8ZQ9 - chains A and B; structure by electron microscopy, 2.87 A resolution.

[Chain A]
Molecule: 159-nt RNA strand
Sequence (159 nucleotides; each row starts with the number of its first residue; numbers below 1 keep their minus sign (G-1 is residue -1)):
    -1 GGUUCGAAAUUAGGUGCGCUUCGCGUUACAGUUAAGGCUCUGAAAAGAGC
    49 CUUAAUUGUAAAACGCCUAUACAGUGAAGGGAUAUACGCUUGGGUUUGUC
    99 CAGCCUGAGCCUCUAUGCCAGAAAUGGCGCCUUCAUCGUGGGUUAGGACA
   149 UUUAAUUUU
Unresolved in the structure: -1 to 14, 40-43, 118-123, 150-157

[Chain B]
Molecule: a protein
Amino-acid sequence (747 residues; each row starts with the number of its first residue):
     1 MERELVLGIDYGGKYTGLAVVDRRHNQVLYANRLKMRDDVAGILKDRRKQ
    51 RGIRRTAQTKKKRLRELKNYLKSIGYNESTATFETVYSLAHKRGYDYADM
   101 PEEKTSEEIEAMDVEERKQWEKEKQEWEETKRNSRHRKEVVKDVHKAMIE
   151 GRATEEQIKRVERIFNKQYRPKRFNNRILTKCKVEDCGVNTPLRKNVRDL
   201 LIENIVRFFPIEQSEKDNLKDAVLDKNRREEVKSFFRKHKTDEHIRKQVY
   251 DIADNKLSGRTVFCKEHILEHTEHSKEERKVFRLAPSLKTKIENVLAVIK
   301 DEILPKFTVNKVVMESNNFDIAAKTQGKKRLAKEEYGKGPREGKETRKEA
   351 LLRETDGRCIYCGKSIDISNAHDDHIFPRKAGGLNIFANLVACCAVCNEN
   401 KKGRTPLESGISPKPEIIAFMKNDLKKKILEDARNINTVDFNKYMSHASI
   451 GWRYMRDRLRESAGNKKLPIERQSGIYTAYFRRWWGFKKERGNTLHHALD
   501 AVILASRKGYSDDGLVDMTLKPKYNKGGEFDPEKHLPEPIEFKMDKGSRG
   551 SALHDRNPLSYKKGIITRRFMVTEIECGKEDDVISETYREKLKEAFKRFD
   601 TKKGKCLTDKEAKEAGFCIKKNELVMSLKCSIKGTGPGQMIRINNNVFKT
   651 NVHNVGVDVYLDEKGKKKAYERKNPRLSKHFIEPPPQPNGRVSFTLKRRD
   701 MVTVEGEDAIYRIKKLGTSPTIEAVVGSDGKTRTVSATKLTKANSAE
Unresolved in the structure: 1-2, 100-115, 276-280, 319-442, 463-467, 512-514, 521-556, 601-609, 634-747
Bound ions: Zn2+: Cys182, Cys187, Cys264, His267
What the authors report for this chain:
  - mutagenesis - D10A/H375A: abolished catalytic activity
  - catalytic residues: Asp10, His375

[Chain A / chain B interface]
Residue-residue contacts (162):
  C15(A) - Leu44(B)  phosphate contact
  C15(A) - Arg48(B)  phosphate contact
  C15(A) - Arg283(B)  base contact
  C15(A) - Leu284(B)  hydrogen bond to the base
  C15(A) - Pro286(B)  sugar contact
  G16(A) - Leu44(B)  phosphate contact
  G16(A) - Arg47(B)  salt bridge to the phosphate
  G16(A) - Arg48(B)  salt bridge to the phosphate
  G16(A) - Arg51(B)  salt bridge to the phosphate
  G16(A) - Phe174(B)  base contact
  G16(A) - Arg177(B)  base contact
  G16(A) - Ile178(B)  base contact
  C17(A) - Arg51(B)  salt bridge to the phosphate
  C17(A) - Arg55(B)  salt bridge to the phosphate
  C17(A) - Pro171(B)  hydrogen bond to the sugar
  C17(A) - Lys172(B)  sugar contact
  C17(A) - Arg173(B)  hydrogen bond to the sugar
  C17(A) - Phe174(B)  base contact
  C17(A) - Arg177(B)  sugar contact
  U18(A) - Arg55(B)  salt bridge to the phosphate
  U18(A) - Gln168(B)  hydrogen bond to the phosphate
  U18(A) - Arg170(B)  salt bridge to the phosphate
  U18(A) - Pro171(B)  sugar contact
  U18(A) - Lys172(B)  sugar contact
  U19(A) - Thr56(B)  base contact
  U19(A) - Thr59(B)  hydrogen bond to the phosphate
  U19(A) - Arg93(B)  hydrogen bond to the phosphate
  U19(A) - Asp99(B)  hydrogen bond to the sugar
  U19(A) - Gln168(B)  hydrogen bond to the phosphate
  U19(A) - Arg170(B)  phosphate contact
  C20(A) - Thr56(B)  phosphate contact
  C20(A) - Lys60(B)  salt bridge to the phosphate
  C20(A) - Arg93(B)  salt bridge to the phosphate
  C20(A) - Gly94(B)  hydrogen bond to the phosphate
  C20(A) - Tyr95(B)  sugar contact
  C20(A) - Asp99(B)  sugar contact
  C20(A) - Thr130(B)  hydrogen bond to the base
  C20(A) - Ser134(B)  sugar contact
  G21(A) - Ile53(B)  base contact
  G21(A) - Lys92(B)  phosphate contact
  G21(A) - Arg93(B)  hydrogen bond to the phosphate
  G21(A) - Gly94(B)  hydrogen bond to the phosphate
  G21(A) - Glu126(B)  hydrogen bond to the base
  G21(A) - Thr130(B)  sugar contact
  G21(A) - Asn133(B)  sugar contact
  G21(A) - Ser134(B)  phosphate contact
  C22(A) - Lys92(B)  salt bridge to the phosphate
  C22(A) - Glu129(B)  sugar contact
  C22(A) - Asn133(B)  sugar contact
  G23(A) - Asn557(B)  hydrogen bond to the base
  G23(A) - Met571(B)  sugar contact
  G23(A) - Lys620(B)  salt bridge to the phosphate
  G23(A) - Ser627(B)  phosphate contact
  U24(A) - Pro558(B)  hydrogen bond to the sugar
  U24(A) - Arg568(B)  sugar contact
  U24(A) - Arg569(B)  salt bridge to the phosphate
  U24(A) - Ser627(B)  hydrogen bond to the phosphate
  U25(A) - Pro558(B)  sugar contact
  U25(A) - Leu559(B)  sugar contact
  U25(A) - Ser560(B)  phosphate contact
  U25(A) - Thr567(B)  phosphate contact
  U25(A) - Arg568(B)  phosphate contact
  U25(A) - Arg569(B)  salt bridge to the phosphate
  A26(A) - Ser560(B)  hydrogen bond to the phosphate
  A26(A) - Tyr561(B)  phosphate contact
  A26(A) - Lys562(B)  phosphate contact
  C27(A) - Lys562(B)  salt bridge to the phosphate
  C49(A) - Lys563(B)  phosphate contact
  U50(A) - Lys563(B)  salt bridge to the phosphate
  U51(A) - Ile584(B)  phosphate contact
  U51(A) - Ser585(B)  hydrogen bond to the sugar
  U51(A) - Tyr588(B)  sugar contact
  U51(A) - Lys629(B)  salt bridge to the phosphate
  A52(A) - Arg569(B)  salt bridge to the phosphate
  A52(A) - Tyr588(B)  hydrogen bond to the sugar
  A52(A) - Met626(B)  phosphate contact
  A52(A) - Ser627(B)  sugar contact
  A52(A) - Leu628(B)  phosphate contact
  A52(A) - Lys629(B)  hydrogen bond to the phosphate
  A53(A) - Arg569(B)  salt bridge to the phosphate
  A53(A) - Ile619(B)  sugar contact
  A53(A) - Lys620(B)  phosphate contact
  A53(A) - Met626(B)  phosphate contact
  A53(A) - Ser627(B)  hydrogen bond to the phosphate
  U54(A) - Lys620(B)  phosphate contact
  U54(A) - Lys621(B)  hydrogen bond to the phosphate
  U55(A) - Lys621(B)  phosphate contact
  G56(A) - Ser88(B)  phosphate contact
  U57(A) - Tyr87(B)  phosphate contact
  U57(A) - Ser88(B)  hydrogen bond to the phosphate
  U57(A) - His91(B)  salt bridge to the phosphate
  A58(A) - Leu64(B)  phosphate contact
  A58(A) - Lys68(B)  salt bridge to the phosphate
  A58(A) - Tyr87(B)  hydrogen bond to the phosphate
  A58(A) - His91(B)  salt bridge to the phosphate
  A59(A) - Lys61(B)  phosphate contact
  A60(A) - Lys61(B)  salt bridge to the phosphate
  A61(A) - Arg54(B)  phosphate contact
  A71(A) - Glu66(B)  hydrogen bond to the sugar
  A71(A) - Lys167(B)  phosphate contact
  G72(A) - Glu66(B)  sugar contact
  G72(A) - Arg160(B)  hydrogen bond to the sugar
  G72(A) - Lys167(B)  salt bridge to the phosphate
  U73(A) - Arg160(B)  sugar contact
  U73(A) - Arg163(B)  salt bridge to the phosphate
  G74(A) - Arg163(B)  salt bridge to the phosphate
  C85(A) - Arg173(B)  salt bridge to the phosphate
  C85(A) - Phe174(B)  hydrogen bond to the base
  C85(A) - Asn175(B)  hydrogen bond to the base
  C85(A) - Asn176(B)  hydrogen bond to the base
  C85(A) - Arg177(B)  base contact
  G86(A) - Asn176(B)  sugar contact
  G86(A) - Leu179(B)  phosphate contact
  G86(A) - Asn190(B)  hydrogen bond to the phosphate
  C87(A) - Leu179(B)  phosphate contact
  C87(A) - Lys181(B)  salt bridge to the phosphate
  C87(A) - Asn190(B)  phosphate contact
  C102(A) - Arg55(B)  hydrogen bond to the sugar
  C102(A) - Arg177(B)  salt bridge to the phosphate
  C103(A) - Arg173(B)  salt bridge to the phosphate
  C103(A) - Arg177(B)  salt bridge to the phosphate
  U104(A) - Arg173(B)  salt bridge to the phosphate
  C111(A) - Val189(B)  sugar contact
  C111(A) - Asn190(B)  hydrogen bond to the sugar
  U112(A) - Asn176(B)  hydrogen bond to the base
  U112(A) - Asn190(B)  hydrogen bond to the sugar
  U112(A) - Thr191(B)  sugar contact
  U112(A) - Pro192(B)  phosphate contact
  U112(A) - Leu193(B)  phosphate contact
  U112(A) - Arg260(B)  hydrogen bond to the sugar
  U112(A) - Lys265(B)  phosphate contact
  A113(A) - Asn176(B)  hydrogen bond to the sugar
  A113(A) - Pro192(B)  phosphate contact
  A113(A) - Leu193(B)  hydrogen bond to the phosphate
  A113(A) - Asn196(B)  phosphate contact
  U114(A) - Asn175(B)  phosphate contact
  U114(A) - Leu193(B)  phosphate contact
  U114(A) - Asn196(B)  phosphate contact
  G115(A) - Asn175(B)  sugar contact
  G138(A) - Arg65(B)  hydrogen bond to the phosphate
  G139(A) - Lys62(B)  phosphate contact
  G139(A) - Arg65(B)  salt bridge to the phosphate
  G140(A) - Lys62(B)  salt bridge to the phosphate
  G140(A) - Arg170(B)  salt bridge to the phosphate
  U141(A) - Arg55(B)  salt bridge to the phosphate
  U141(A) - Arg170(B)  salt bridge to the phosphate
  U142(A) - Arg47(B)  salt bridge to the phosphate
  U142(A) - Arg51(B)  phosphate contact
  U142(A) - Arg54(B)  salt bridge to the phosphate
  U142(A) - Arg55(B)  salt bridge to the phosphate
  U142(A) - Gln58(B)  hydrogen bond to the base
  A143(A) - Arg47(B)  salt bridge to the phosphate
  A143(A) - Arg54(B)  salt bridge to the phosphate
  G144(A) - Ile43(B)  sugar contact
  G144(A) - Arg47(B)  sugar contact
  G145(A) - Arg37(B)  salt bridge to the phosphate
  G145(A) - Val40(B)  phosphate contact
  G145(A) - Lys289(B)  hydrogen bond to the sugar
  G145(A) - Thr290(B)  hydrogen bond to the phosphate
  A146(A) - Arg37(B)  salt bridge to the phosphate
  A146(A) - Thr290(B)  hydrogen bond to the phosphate
  A146(A) - Asn294(B)  phosphate contact
Other interface residues (no listed pair), chain A (53 interface residues in all): A100, G101, C147
Other interface residues (no listed pair), chain B (91 interface residues in all): Arg63, Trp127, Arg137, Glu293, Ala297, Glu574, Thr587, Leu624

[Summary]
Chain A and chain B form an interface of 53 and 91 residues respectively, with 42 hydrogen bonds and 43 salt
bridges. Polar contacts include C15(A)-Leu284(B), C20(A)-Thr130(B) and G21(A)-Glu126(B). Cys182(B), Cys187(B),
Cys264(B) and His267(B) coordinate Zn2+. From the paper: catalytic residues Asp10(B) and His375(B); D10A/H375A
of chain B abolish catalytic activity.
Here chain A is a 159-nt RNA strand and chain B is a protein. Entry 8ZQ9 (Cryo-EM structure of the Cas9d-sgRNA
complex) was determined by electron microscopy, deposited together with 8ZDR.
